6LKH - chains A and B of the 4 polymer chains in the assembly; structure by X-ray diffraction, 2.53 A resolution.

== Chain A (and B) ==
Molecule: ABC transporter, solute-binding protein
Source organism: Staphylococcus aureus
Notes: chain B of this document is another copy of the same molecule, construct and numbering; everything in this record applies to it too
UniProt: X5DVD1 (X5DVD1_STAAU); residue numbers follow UniProt; this construct covers 29-322
Amino-acid sequence (294 residues; each row starts with the number of its first residue):
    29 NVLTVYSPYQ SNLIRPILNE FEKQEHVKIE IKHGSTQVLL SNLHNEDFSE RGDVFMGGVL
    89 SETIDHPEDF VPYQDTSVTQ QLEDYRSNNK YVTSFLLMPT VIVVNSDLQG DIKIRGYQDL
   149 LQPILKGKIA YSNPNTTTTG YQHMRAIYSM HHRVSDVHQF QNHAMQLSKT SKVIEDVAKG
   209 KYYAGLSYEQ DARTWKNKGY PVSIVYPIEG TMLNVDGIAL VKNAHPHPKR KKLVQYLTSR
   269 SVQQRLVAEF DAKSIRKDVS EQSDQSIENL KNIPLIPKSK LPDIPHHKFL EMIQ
Residues lining bound ligands: 6-O-phosphono-alpha-D-glucopyranose (G6P): P36, Y37, S63, T64, G85, G86, M126, T165, T166, T167, T198, Y216, N242, D244
What the authors report for this chain:
  - mutagenesis - R43A, E50A: abolished growth
  - mutagenesis - T64A: decreased binding to 6-O-phosphono-alpha-D-glucopyranose
  - mutagenesis - T64A: decreased growth in response to 6-O-phosphono-alpha-D-glucopyranose
  - specificity-determining residues: Y216 (proposed by the authors, not directly observed)

== How chain A and chain B interact ==
Contacting residue pairs (22; chain A residue first):
  R268(A) with D292(B), salt bridge
  Q272(A) with D292(B)
  K285(A) with N297(B), hydrogen bond (backbone-side chain); K299(B); N300(B)
  D286(A) with N297(B); N300(B)
  V287(A) with N297(B)
  S288(A) with E289(B), hydrogen bond (side chain-backbone); Q290(B); N297(B), hydrogen bond (backbone-side chain)
  E289(A) with S288(B); E289(B)
  Q290(A) with S288(B)
  S291(A) with S288(B), hydrogen bond (backbone-side chain)
  N297(A) with K285(B), hydrogen bond (side chain-backbone); D286(B); V287(B)
  K299(A) with K285(B); K299(B)
  N300(A) with K285(B); D286(B)
Interface residues without a listed pair, chain A (13 interface residues in all): L110
Interface residues without a listed pair, chain B (12 interface residues in all): L110, S291

== In short ==
13 residues of chain A and 12 residues of chain B are in contact, with 5 hydrogen bonds and 1 salt bridge.
Among the polar pairs are R268(A)-D292(B), K285(A)-N297(B) and S288(A)-E289(B). Chain A binds
6-O-phosphono-alpha-D-glucopyranose. The paper reports that R43A and E50A of chain A abolish growth; the
specificity determinant Y216(A).
Chain A and chain B are both ABC transporter, solute-binding protein (Staphylococcus aureus); the structure,
Two-component system protein mediate signal transduction, was determined by X-ray diffraction, deposited
together with 6LKG, 6LKI, 6LKJ, 6LKK and 6LKL.
